6C6Q - chains A and F of the 4 polymer chains in the assembly; structure by X-ray diffraction, 2.00 A resolution.

== Chain A ==
Molecule: Capsid protein VP1
Source organism: Murine norovirus 1
Notes: fragment: protruding domain
UniProtKB: Q80J94 (Q80J94_9CALI); residue numbers follow UniProt; this construct covers 229-531
Sequence (303 residues; numbered 229 to 531; the number before each row is that of its first residue):
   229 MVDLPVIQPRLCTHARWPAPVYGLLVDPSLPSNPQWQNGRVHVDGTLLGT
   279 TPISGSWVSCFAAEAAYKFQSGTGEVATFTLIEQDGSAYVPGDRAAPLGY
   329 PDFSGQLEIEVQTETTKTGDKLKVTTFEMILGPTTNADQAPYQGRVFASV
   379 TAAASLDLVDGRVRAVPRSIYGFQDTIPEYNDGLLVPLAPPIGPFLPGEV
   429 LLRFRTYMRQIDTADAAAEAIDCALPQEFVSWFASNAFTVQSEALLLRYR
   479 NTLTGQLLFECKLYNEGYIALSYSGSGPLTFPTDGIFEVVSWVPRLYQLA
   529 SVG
Ion coordination: Mg2+ site 1: Asn-364 (shared with Lys-94(F), Gly-96(F), Asp-98(F) of chain F); Mg2+ site 2: Asp-366, Asp-410; Mg2+ site 3: Gln-438, Asp-440
What the authors report for this chain:
  - Mg2+ coordination: Asn-364, Asp-366, Asp-410, Gln-438, Asp-440
  - mutagenesis - N364DEL/A365DEL/D366DEL: abolished binding to CMRF35-like molecule 1 (chain F)
  - mutagenesis - Q298R/S299E/G300P/V304K, F375D/S377K: decreased binding to CMRF35-like molecule 1 (chain F)

== Chain F ==
Molecule: CMRF35-like molecule 1
Source organism: Mus musculus
Notes: fragment: ectodomain
UniProtKB: Q6SJQ7 (CLM1_MOUSE), isoform Q6SJQ7-2; residues 1-112 here correspond to UniProt positions 20-131 (UniProt number = residue number + 19)
Sequence (113 residues; numbered 0 to 112; the number before each row is that of its first residue; numbering starts at 0):
     0 MEDPVTGPEEVSGQEQGSLTVQCRYTSGWKDYKKYWCQGVPQRSCKTLVE
    50 TDASEQLVKKNRVSIRDNQRDFIFTVTMEDLRMSDAGIYWCGITKGGLDP
   100 MFKVTVNIGPVPT
Sequence notes: initiating methionine (0)
Disulfides: Cys-22/Cys-90, Cys-36/Cys-44
Ion coordination: Mg2+: Lys-94, Gly-96, Asp-98 (shared with Asn-364(A) of chain A)
Curated features (UniProtKB/Swiss-Prot):
  - region: Val-20 to Ser-26 (Plays an important role in murine norovirus (MNV) binding)
What the authors report for this chain:
  - Mg2+ coordination: Lys-94, Gly-96, Asp-98

== Chain A / chain F interface ==
Pairs across the interface (31):
  Ser-299(A) / Glu-1(F)  hydrogen bond
  Ser-299(A) / Asp-2(F)
  Ser-299(A) / Pro-3(F)
  Gly-300(A) / Asp-2(F)  hydrogen bond (backbone-side chain)
  Gly-300(A) / Pro-3(F)
  Thr-301(A) / Arg-42(F)
  Val-304(A) / Leu-97(F)  hydrophobic
  Gln-334(A) / Pro-40(F)
  Gln-334(A) / Gln-41(F)
  Ile-358(A) / Pro-40(F)  hydrophobic
  Ile-358(A) / Arg-42(F)
  Ile-358(A) / Ser-43(F)
  Thr-362(A) / Ser-43(F)
  Thr-363(A) / Arg-42(F)
  Asn-364(A) / Tyr-34(F)  hydrogen bond
  Asn-364(A) / Arg-42(F)  hydrogen bond (backbone-backbone)
  Asn-364(A) / Cys-44(F)
  Asn-364(A) / Gly-96(F)
  Asn-364(A) / Asp-98(F)
  Asn-364(A) / Met-100(F)
  Ala-365(A) / Gly-96(F)
  Ala-365(A) / Leu-97(F)  hydrophobic
  Asp-366(A) / Lys-94(F)
  Asp-366(A) / Gly-95(F)
  Asp-366(A) / Gly-96(F)  hydrogen bond (side chain-backbone)
  Phe-375(A) / Gly-96(F)
  Phe-375(A) / Leu-97(F)  hydrophobic
  Ala-376(A) / Leu-97(F)
  Ser-377(A) / Leu-97(F)
  Tyr-399(A) / Val-39(F)
  Tyr-399(A) / Pro-40(F)
Other interface residues (no listed pair), chain A (18 interface residues in all): Gln-298, Gly-360, Gly-400
The authors on this interface:
  - pairs named by the authors: Asp-366(A)/Gly-96(F) (hydrogen bond)
  - interface residues, chain A: Asn-364(A)

== Overview ==
18 residues of chain A face 16 of chain F across their interface, with 5 hydrogen bonds. Among the polar pairs
are Ser-299(A)/Glu-1(F), Gly-300(A)/Asp-2(F) and Asn-364(A)/Tyr-34(F). The authors report a hydrogen bond
between Asp-366(A) and Gly-96(F). From the paper: Q298R/S299E/G300P/V304K and F375D/S377K of chain A reduce
binding to CMRF35-like molecule 1 (chain F); the interface residue Asn-364(A).
Here chain A is Capsid protein VP1 (Murine norovirus 1) and chain F is CMRF35-like molecule 1 (Mus musculus).
Entry 6C6Q (Crystal Structure of the Murine Norovirus VP1 P Domain in complex with the CD300lf Receptor) was
determined by X-ray diffraction, deposited together with 6C74, 6E47, 6E48 and 6CRJ.
